6YWI - chains A and B; structure by X-ray diffraction, 1.13 A resolution.

== Chain A (and B) ==
Molecule: Multi-sensor hybrid histidine kinase
Source organism: Chloroflexus aggregans (strain MD-66 / DSM 9485)
Notes: chain B of this document is another copy of the same molecule, construct and numbering; everything in this record applies to it too
UniProt: B8GAY9 (B8GAY9_CHLAD); numbering as in UniProt (aligned over 47-153)
Amino-acid sequence (113 residues; numbered 47 to 159; the number before each row is that of its first residue):
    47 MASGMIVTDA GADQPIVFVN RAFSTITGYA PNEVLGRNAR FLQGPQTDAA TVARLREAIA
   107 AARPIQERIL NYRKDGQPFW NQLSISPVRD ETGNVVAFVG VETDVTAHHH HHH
Not modelled in the structure: 47, 156-159 (chain B: 47, 154-159)
Construct notes: engineered mutation Ala85 (Cys in B8GAY9), Glu148 (Gln in B8GAY9); expression tag (154-159)
Ligand contacts: FMN (flavin mononucleotide): Ile52, Thr54, Gln60, Asn84, Ala85, Arg86, Leu88, Gln89, Val98, Leu101, Arg102, Ile105, Ile115, Asn117, Asn127, Leu129, Ile131, Phe144, Val145, Gly146, Glu148

== Interface between chain A and chain B ==
Contacting residue pairs (36; chain A residue first):
  Ser49(A) - Asp136(B)  hydrogen bond
  Ser49(A) - Val142(B)
  Met51(A) - Val53(B)  hydrophobic
  Met51(A) - Val142(B)  hydrophobic
  Met51(A) - Ala143(B)  hydrophobic
  Val53(A) - Met51(B)  hydrophobic
  Val63(A) - Phe64(B)
  Phe64(A) - Val63(B)
  Phe64(A) - Phe64(B)  hydrophobic
  Asn66(A) - Val142(B)
  Gln112(A) - Glu137(B)
  Gln128(A) - Glu137(B)  hydrogen bond
  Leu129(A) - Glu137(B)
  Ser130(A) - Glu137(B)
  Val134(A) - Val145(B)  hydrophobic
  Val134(A) - Val147(B)  hydrophobic
  Arg135(A) - Val147(B)
  Asp136(A) - Ser49(B)  hydrogen bond
  Asp136(A) - Val147(B)
  Glu137(A) - Gln112(B)
  Glu137(A) - Gln128(B)  hydrogen bond
  Glu137(A) - Leu129(B)
  Glu137(A) - Ser130(B)
  Glu137(A) - Thr149(B)  hydrogen bond
  Glu137(A) - Val151(B)
  Val142(A) - Ser49(B)
  Val142(A) - Met51(B)  hydrophobic
  Val142(A) - Asn66(B)
  Ala143(A) - Met51(B)  hydrophobic
  Val145(A) - Val134(B)  hydrophobic
  Val147(A) - Val134(B)  hydrophobic
  Val147(A) - Arg135(B)
  Val147(A) - Asp136(B)
  Thr149(A) - Asp136(B)
  Thr149(A) - Glu137(B)
  Val151(A) - Glu137(B)

== Summary ==
Chain A and chain B each contribute 20 residues to their interface; the contacts include 5 hydrogen bonds.
Polar pairs include Ser49(A)-Asp136(B), Gln128(A)-Glu137(B) and Glu137(A)-Thr149(B). Bound to chain A: flavin
mononucleotide.
Both chains are Multi-sensor hybrid histidine kinase (Chloroflexus aggregans (strain MD-66 / DSM 9485)). Entry
6YWI (Structure of Chloroflexus aggregans flavin based fluorescent protein (CagFbFP) Q148E variant) was
determined by X-ray diffraction together with 6YWG, 6YWH, 6YWQ, 6YWR and 6YXC from the same study.
